1KMI - chains Y and Z; structure by X-ray diffraction, 2.90 A resolution.

Chain Y:
Molecule: Chemotaxis protein cheY
Organism: Escherichia coli
Reference sequence: P06143 (CHEY_ECOLI); residues 1-129 here correspond to UniProt positions 0-128 (UniProt number = residue number - 1)
Chain sequence (129 residues; each row starts with the number of its first residue):
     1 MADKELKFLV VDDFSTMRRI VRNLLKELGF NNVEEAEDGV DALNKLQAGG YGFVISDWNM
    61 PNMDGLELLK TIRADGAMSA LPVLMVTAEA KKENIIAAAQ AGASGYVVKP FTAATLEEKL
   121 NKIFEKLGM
Disordered / not traced: 1
Ion coordination: Mg2+: D13, D57, N59 (together with beryllium trifluoride) (shared with Q147(Z) of chain Z); beryllium trifluoride ion near D57 (its only coordinating residue here)

Chain Z:
Molecule: Chemotaxis protein cheZ
Organism: Escherichia coli
Reference sequence: P0A9H9 (CHEZ_ECOLI); residues 1-214 here = UniProt positions 1-214
Chain sequence (214 residues; row label = number of the first residue in the row):
     1 MMQPSIKPAD EHSAGDIIAR IGSLTRMLRD SLRELGLDQA IAEAAEAIPD ARDRLYYVVQ
    61 MTAQAAERAL NSVEASQPHQ DQMEKSAKAL TQRWDDWFAD PIDLADAREL VTDTRQFLAD
   121 VPAHTSFTNA QLLKIMMAQD FQDLTGQVIK RMMDVIQEIE RQLLMVLLEN IPEQESRPKR
   181 ENQSLLNGPQ VDTSKAGVVA SQDQVDDLLD SLGF
Disordered / not traced: 1-4, 169-200, 214
Differences from the reference sequence: engineered mutation K134 (Glu in P0A9H9)
Ion coordination: Mg2+: Q147 (together with beryllium trifluoride) (shared with D13(Y), D57(Y), N59(Y) of chain Y)
Small-molecule neighbours: bicine (BCN): H12, S13, A14

Chain Y / chain Z interface:
Pairs across the interface (32; chain Y residue first):
  D12(Y) with D143(Z)
  F14(Y) with Q142(Z); D143(Z); G146(Z); Q147(Z)
  T16(Y) with Q142(Z), hydrogen bond
  M17(Y) with D140(Z); D143(Z)
  I20(Y) with M137(Z), hydrophobic; D140(Z)
  N23(Y) with M136(Z)
  L24(Y) with M137(Z), hydrophobic
  A88(Y) with Q147(Z)
  E89(Y) with R151(Z), salt bridge
  K92(Y) with L208(Z)
  I95(Y) with V205(Z), hydrophobic; L208(Z), hydrophobic; L209(Z), hydrophobic
  A99(Y) with L209(Z), hydrophobic
  Y106(Y) with Q202(Z), hydrogen bond (backbone-side chain); V205(Z), hydrophobic; L209(Z), hydrophobic
  V107(Y) with Q202(Z)
  V108(Y) with S201(Z); Q202(Z), hydrogen bond (backbone-side chain); V205(Z), hydrophobic
  K109(Y) with D143(Z), salt bridge; L144(Z)
  P110(Y) with D140(Z)
  A113(Y) with M137(Z)
  T115(Y) with Q202(Z)
  K119(Y) with D206(Z), salt bridge
Interface residues without a listed pair, chain Y (26 interface residues in all): S15, D57, N59, I96, F111, T112
Interface residues without a listed pair, chain Z (18 interface residues in all): Q139, K150, L212

In short:
Chain Y and chain Z form an interface of 26 and 18 residues respectively; the contacts include 3 hydrogen
bonds and 3 salt bridges. Among the polar pairs are E89(Y)-R151(Z), K109(Y)-D143(Z) and K119(Y)-D206(Z).
Ligands of chain Z: bicine. D13(Y), D57(Y), N59(Y) and Q147(Z) coordinate Mg2+.
Chain Y is Chemotaxis protein cheY and chain Z is Chemotaxis protein cheZ, both from Escherichia coli; the
structure, Crystal structure of an e.coli chemotaxis protein, chez, was determined by X-ray diffraction.
